7ZN2 - chains d and b of the 36 polymer chains in the assembly; structure by electron microscopy, 4.29 A resolution (low resolution: residue-level contacts below are approximate; hydrogen-bond / salt-bridge calls are withheld).

[Chain d (and b)]
Molecule: Probable baseplate hub protein
Source organism: Escherichia phage T5
Notes: chain b of this document is another copy of the same molecule, construct and numbering; everything in this record applies to it too
Reference sequence: Q6QGE9 (BPPB3_BPT5); numbering as in UniProt (aligned over 1-949)
Chain sequence (949 residues; row label = number of the first residue in the row):
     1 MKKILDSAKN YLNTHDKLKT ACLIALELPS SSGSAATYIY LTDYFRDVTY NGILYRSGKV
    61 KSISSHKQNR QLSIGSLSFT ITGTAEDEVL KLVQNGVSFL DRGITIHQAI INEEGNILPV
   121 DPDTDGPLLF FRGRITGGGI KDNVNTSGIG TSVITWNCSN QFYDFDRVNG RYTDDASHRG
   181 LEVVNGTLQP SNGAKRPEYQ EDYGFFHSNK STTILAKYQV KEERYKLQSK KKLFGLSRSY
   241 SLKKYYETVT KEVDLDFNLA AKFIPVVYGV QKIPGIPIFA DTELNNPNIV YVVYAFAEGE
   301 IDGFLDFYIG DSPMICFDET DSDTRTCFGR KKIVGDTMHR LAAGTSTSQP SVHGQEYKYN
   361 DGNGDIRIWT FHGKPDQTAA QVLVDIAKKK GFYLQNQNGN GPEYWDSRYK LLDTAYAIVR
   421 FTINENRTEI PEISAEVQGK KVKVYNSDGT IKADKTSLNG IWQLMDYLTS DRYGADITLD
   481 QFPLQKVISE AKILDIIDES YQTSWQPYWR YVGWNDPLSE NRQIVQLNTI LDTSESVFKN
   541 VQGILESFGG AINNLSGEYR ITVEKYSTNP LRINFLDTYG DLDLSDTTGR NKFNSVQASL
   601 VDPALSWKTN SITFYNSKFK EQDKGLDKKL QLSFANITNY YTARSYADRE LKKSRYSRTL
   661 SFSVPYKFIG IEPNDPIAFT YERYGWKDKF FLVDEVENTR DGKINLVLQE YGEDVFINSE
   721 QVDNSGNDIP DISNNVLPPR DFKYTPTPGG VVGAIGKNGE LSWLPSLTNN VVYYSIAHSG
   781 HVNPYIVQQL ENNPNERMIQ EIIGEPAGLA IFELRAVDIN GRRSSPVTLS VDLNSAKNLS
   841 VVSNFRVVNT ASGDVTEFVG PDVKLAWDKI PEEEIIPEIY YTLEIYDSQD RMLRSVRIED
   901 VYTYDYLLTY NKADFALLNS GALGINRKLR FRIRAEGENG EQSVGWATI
Disulfide bonds: C316-C327

[Chain d / chain b interface]
Pairs across the interface - 42 pairs, chain d then chain b:
  G83(d) with R683(b)
  T84(d) with R683(b)
  E86(d) with R683(b)
  V89(d) with Y684(b)
  L90(d) with R683(b); Y684(b)
  L92(d) with R658(b)
  V93(d) with R658(b); Y684(b); W686(b)
  Q94(d) with G685(b)
  G96(d) with D586(b); R658(b)
  V97(d) with D586(b); T588(b); Y656(b); R658(b)
  L100(d) with T588(b); G589(b)
  G138(d) with D586(b)
  G139(d) with L584(b)
  I140(d) with D583(b); L584(b); Y684(b)
  K141(d) with L582(b); D583(b)
  D142(d) with D581(b); L582(b); Y681(b); R683(b); Y684(b)
  V144(d) with F575(b); G580(b)
  S152(d) with R683(b)
  Y163(d) with K624(b)
  D166(d) with K624(b); L626(b)
  R167(d) with K624(b)
  V168(d) with K624(b); G625(b); L626(b)
  V183(d) with K618(b)
Other interface residues (no listed pair), chain d (26 interface residues in all): N95, G137, S536
Other interface residues (no listed pair), chain b (25 interface residues in all): S585, K592, S617, E621, R655

[Summary]
The interface between chain d and chain b involves 26 residues on one side and 25 on the other.
Chain d and chain b are both Probable baseplate hub protein (Escherichia phage T5); the structure, Tail tip of
siphophage T5 : full complex after interaction with its bacterial receptor FhuA, was determined by electron
microscopy, deposited together with 7QG9, 7ZHJ, 7ZN4, 7ZQB and 7ZQP.
